1TTJ - chain A; structure by X-ray diffraction, 2.40 A resolution.

== Chain A ==
Protein: Triosephosphate isomerase
Organism: Trypanosoma brucei brucei
Notes: EC 5.3.1.1
UniProt: P04789 (TPIS_TRYBB); numbering as in UniProt; present here: 1-72, 80-250
Amino-acid sequence (243 residues; each row starts with the number of its first residue; note: 7 numbers in that range are skipped by the numbering (no residue carries them; nothing is unmodelled there)):
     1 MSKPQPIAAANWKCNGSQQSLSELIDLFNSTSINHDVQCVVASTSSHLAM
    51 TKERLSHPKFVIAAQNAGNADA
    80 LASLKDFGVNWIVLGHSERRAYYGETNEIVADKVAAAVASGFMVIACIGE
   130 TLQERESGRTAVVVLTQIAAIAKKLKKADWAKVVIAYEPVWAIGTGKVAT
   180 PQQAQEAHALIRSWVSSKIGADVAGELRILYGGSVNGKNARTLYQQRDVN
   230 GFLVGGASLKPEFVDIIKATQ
Not modelled in the structure: 1, 13-19
Differences from the reference sequence: engineered mutation Ser45 (Phe in P04789), Ser46 (Val in P04789); conflict Gly68 (Ile in P04789), Asn69 (Ala in P04789), Ala70 (Lys in P04789), Asp71 (Ser in P04789), Ala72 (Gly in P04789), Ala81 (Pro in P04789), Ser82 (Ile in P04789)
Ligand contacts: phosphoglycolohydroxamic acid (PGH): Asn11, His95, Glu167, Ala171, Ile172, Gly173, Gly212, Ser213, Val214, Leu232, Val233, Gly234, Gly235
Curated features (UniProtKB/Swiss-Prot):
  - active site: His95 (Electrophile), Glu167 (Proton acceptor)
  - binding site (substrate): Asn11, Lys13

== Overview ==
Bound to chain A: phosphoglycolohydroxamic acid. From UniProt: active-site residues His95 and Glu167 and
substrate-binding residues Asn11 and Lys13.
Chain A is Triosephosphate isomerase (Trypanosoma brucei brucei); the structure, Three new crystal structures
of point mutation variants of monotim: conformational flexibility of loop-1,LOOP-4 and loop-8, was determined
by X-ray diffraction together with 1TTI and 1MSS from the same study.
